9BJ1 - chains A and B; structure by X-ray diffraction, 2.18 A resolution.

# Chain A (and B)
Molecule: Mitogen-activated protein kinase kinase kinase kinase 1
Organism: Homo sapiens
Notes: EC 2.7.11.1; chain B of this document is another copy of the same molecule, construct and numbering; everything in this record applies to it too
Reference sequence: Q92918 (M4K1_HUMAN); numbering as in UniProt (aligned over 2-293)
Sequence (311 residues; row label = number of the first residue in the row; numbers below 1 keep their minus sign (Met-14 is residue -14)):
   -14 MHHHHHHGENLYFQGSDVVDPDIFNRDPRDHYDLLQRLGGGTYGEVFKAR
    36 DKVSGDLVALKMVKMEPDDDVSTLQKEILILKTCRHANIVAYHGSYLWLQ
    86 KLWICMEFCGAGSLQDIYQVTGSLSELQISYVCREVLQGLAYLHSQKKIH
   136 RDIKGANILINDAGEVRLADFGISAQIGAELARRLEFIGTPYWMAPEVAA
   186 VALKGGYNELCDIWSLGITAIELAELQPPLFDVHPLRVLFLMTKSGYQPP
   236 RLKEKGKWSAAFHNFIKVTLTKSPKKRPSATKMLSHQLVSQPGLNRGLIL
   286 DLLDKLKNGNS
Not modelled in the structure: -14 to 2, 294-296 (chain B: -14 to 4, 295-296)
Construct notes: initiating methionine (-14); expression tag (-13 to 1, 294-296); conflict Glu165 (Thr in Q92918), Glu171 (Ser in Q92918)
Ion coordination: Na+: Leu23, Gly29
Small-molecule neighbours: A1APR ((9S)-2-{[(6P)-8-amino-6-(5-amino-4-methylpyridin-3-yl)-7-fluoroisoquinolin-3-yl]amino}-6-methyl-5,6-dihydro-4H-pyrazolo[1,5-d][1,4]diazepin-7(8H)-one): Arg22, Leu23, Gly24, Tyr28, Val31, Ala44, Lys46, Val75, Met91, Glu92, Phe93, Cys94, Gly95, Ala96, Gly97, Asp101, Ala141, Asn142, Leu144, Ala154, Asp155
Curated features (UniProtKB/Swiss-Prot):
  - active site: Asp137 (Proton acceptor)
  - binding site (ATP): Leu23 to Val31, Lys46
  - modified residue: Thr175 (Phosphothreonine)

# How chain A and chain B interact
Residue-residue contacts (91):
  Arg136(A) with Val183(B)
  Ile138(A) with Trp178(B)
  Lys139(A) with Thr175(B); Trp178(B)
  Leu170(A) with Leu221(B), hydrophobic
  Ile173(A) with Pro220(B), hydrophobic; Leu224(B), hydrophobic
  Gly174(A) with Pro220(B)
  Thr175(A) with Lys139(B)
  Pro176(A) with Pro220(B); Met227(B)
  Tyr177(A) with Ile203(B); Pro213(B), hydrophobic; Pro214(B); Leu215(B); Phe216(B), hydrophobic; Val218(B), hydrogen bond (side chain-backbone); Pro220(B); Val223(B), hydrophobic
  Trp178(A) with Ile138(B); Lys139(B); Trp199(B); Ser200(B), hydrogen bond (backbone-side chain); Ile203(B); Thr204(B); Glu207(B), hydrogen bond; Pro213(B), hydrophobic
  Met179(A) with Trp199(B), hydrogen bond (backbone-side chain); Leu224(B), hydrophobic; Met227(B)
  Ala180(A) with Cys196(B), hydrophobic; Trp199(B); Arg262(B)
  Pro181(A) with Trp199(B); Arg262(B)
  Glu182(A) with Tyr192(B); Cys196(B); Pro259(B); Arg262(B), salt bridge
  Val183(A) with Arg136(B); Tyr192(B), hydrophobic; Cys196(B), hydrophobic
  Ala184(A) with Leu224(B), hydrophobic; Met227(B), hydrophobic; Thr228(B)
  Ala185(A) with Thr228(B)
  Val186(A) with Gly190(B); Gly191(B)
  Leu188(A) with Leu224(B); Phe225(B), hydrophobic; Thr228(B)
  Gly190(A) with Val186(B)
  Gly191(A) with Val186(B)
  Tyr192(A) with Glu182(B); Val183(B), hydrophobic
  Cys196(A) with Ala180(B), hydrophobic; Glu182(B); Val183(B), hydrophobic
  Trp199(A) with Trp178(B); Met179(B), hydrogen bond (side chain-backbone); Ala180(B); Pro181(B)
  Ser200(A) with Trp178(B), hydrogen bond (side chain-backbone)
  Ile203(A) with Tyr177(B); Trp178(B)
  Thr204(A) with Trp178(B)
  Glu207(A) with Trp178(B), hydrogen bond
  Pro213(A) with Tyr177(B), hydrophobic; Trp178(B), hydrophobic
  Leu215(A) with Tyr177(B)
  Phe216(A) with Tyr177(B), hydrogen bond (backbone-side chain)
  Val218(A) with Tyr177(B), hydrogen bond (backbone-side chain)
  Pro220(A) with Gly174(B); Pro176(B); Tyr177(B)
  Leu221(A) with Leu170(B), hydrophobic
  Val223(A) with Tyr177(B), hydrophobic
  Leu224(A) with Ile173(B), hydrophobic; Pro176(B), hydrophobic; Met179(B), hydrophobic; Ala184(B), hydrophobic; Leu188(B)
  Phe225(A) with Leu188(B), hydrophobic
  Met227(A) with Pro176(B); Met179(B); Pro181(B)
  Thr228(A) with Ala185(B); Leu188(B)
  Pro259(A) with Glu182(B)
  Arg262(A) with Pro181(B); Glu182(B), salt bridge
Other interface residues (no listed pair), chain A (48 interface residues in all): Gly140, Lys189, Leu195, Pro214, His219, Tyr232, Lys257
Other interface residues (no listed pair), chain B (48 interface residues in all): Gly140, Lys189, Leu195, His219, Tyr232, Lys257

# In short
Chain A and chain B each contribute 48 residues to their interface; the contacts include 9 hydrogen bonds and
2 salt bridges. Polar pairs include Glu182(A)-Arg262(B), Tyr177(A)-Val218(B) and Trp178(A)-Ser200(B). Ligands
of chain A: compound A1APR.
Chain A and chain B are both Mitogen-activated protein kinase kinase kinase kinase 1 (Homo sapiens); the
structure, Crystal structure of inhibitor GNE-6893 bound to HPK1, was determined by X-ray diffraction together
with 9BI8 and 9BIK from the same study.
